Entry 1JW0 (X-ray diffraction, 2.50 A resolution); this record covers chains A and B.

# Chain A
Protein: cephalosporin acylase alpha chain
Source organism: Brevundimonas diminuta
Reference sequence: Q9L5D6 (G7AC_BREDI); residues 1-158 here correspond to UniProt positions 30-187 (UniProt number = residue number + 29)
Amino-acid sequence (158 residues; each row starts with the number of its first residue):
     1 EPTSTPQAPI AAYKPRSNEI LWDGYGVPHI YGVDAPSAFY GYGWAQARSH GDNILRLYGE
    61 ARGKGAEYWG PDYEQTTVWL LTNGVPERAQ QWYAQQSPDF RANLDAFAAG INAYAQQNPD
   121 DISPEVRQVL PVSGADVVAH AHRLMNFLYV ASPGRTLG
Not modelled in the structure: 1-6
Modified residues: Mse145 (selenomethionine; parent Met)
Differences from the reference sequence: modified residue (145)
Reported in the primary citation:
  - specificity-determining residues: Tyr149 (proposed by the authors, not directly observed)

# Chain B
Protein: cephalosporin acylase beta chain
Source organism: Brevundimonas diminuta
Reference sequence: Q9L5D6 (G7AC_BREDI); residues 170-689 here correspond to UniProt positions 199-718 (UniProt number = residue number + 29)
Amino-acid sequence (520 residues; row label = number of the first residue in the row):
   170 SNSWAVAPGK TANGNALLLQ NPHLSWTTDY FTYYEAHLVT PDFEIYGATQ IGLPVIRFAF
   230 NQRMGITNTV NGMVGATNYR LTLQDGGYLY DGQVRPFERR QASYRLRQAD GSTVDKPLEI
   290 RSSVHGPVFE RADGTAVAVR VAGLDRPGML EQYFDMITAH SFDDYEAAMA RMQVPTFNIV
   350 YADREGTINY SFNGVAPKRA EGDIAFWQGN VPGDSSRYLW TETHPLDDLP RVTNPPGGFV
   410 QNSNDPPWTP TWPVTYCPAN HPSYLAPQTP HSLRAQQSVR LMSENDDLTL ERFMALQFSH
   470 RAVMADRTLP DLIPAALIDP DPEVQAAARL LAAWDRDFTS DSRAALLFEE WARLFAGQNF
   530 AGQAAFATPW SLDKPVSTPY GVRDPKAAVD QLRTAIANTK RKYGAIDRPF GDASRMILND
   590 VNVPGAAGYG NLGSFRVFTW SDPDENGIRT PVHGETWVAM IEFSTPVRAY GLMSYGNSRQ
   650 PGTTHYSDQI ERVSRADFRE LLLRREQVEA AVQERTPFNF
Modified residues: Mse233, Mse242, Mse318, Mse325, Mse338, Mse341, Mse451, Mse463, Mse473, Mse585, Mse629, Mse642 (selenomethionine; parent Met)
Differences from the reference sequence: modified residue (233, 242, 318, 325, 338, 341, 451, 463, 473, 585, 629, 642)
Small-molecule neighbours: glutaric acid (GUA): Ser170, Pro191, His192, Leu193, Tyr202, Gln219, Arg226, Phe227, Asn237, Thr238, Val239, Phe346, Asn413
Curated features (UniProtKB/Swiss-Prot):
  - active site: Ser170 (Nucleophile), His192, Glu624
Reported in the primary citation:
  - binding site for glutaric acid: Tyr202, Gln219, Arg226, Val239, Asn413
  - catalytic residues: Ser170, Val239, Asn413
  - specificity-determining residues: Tyr202, Arg226 (proposed by the authors, not directly observed)

# Interface between chain A and chain B
Residue-residue contacts (176):
  Gln7(A) - Arg353(B)  hydrogen bond (backbone-side chain)
  Ala8(A) - Arg353(B)
  Pro9(A) - Arg353(B)
  Ile10(A) - Gln231(B)
  Ile10(A) - Thr634(B)
  Ile10(A) - Pro635(B)  hydrophobic
  Tyr13(A) - Thr209(B)
  Tyr13(A) - Arg674(B)  hydrogen bond
  Lys14(A) - Pro210(B)  hydrogen bond (side chain-backbone)
  Pro15(A) - Val208(B)
  Pro15(A) - Thr209(B)
  Pro15(A) - Pro210(B)
  Asn18(A) - Pro686(B)
  Asn18(A) - Phe687(B)  hydrogen bond (backbone-backbone)
  Glu19(A) - Arg674(B)  salt bridge
  Glu19(A) - Thr685(B)
  Glu19(A) - Phe687(B)
  Ile20(A) - Glu683(B)
  Ile20(A) - Arg684(B)
  Ile20(A) - Thr685(B)  hydrogen bond (backbone-backbone)
  Leu21(A) - Arg674(B)
  Leu21(A) - Val677(B)  hydrophobic
  Leu21(A) - Glu683(B)
  Leu21(A) - Arg684(B)
  Trp22(A) - Tyr203(B)
  Trp22(A) - Val681(B)
  Trp22(A) - Gln682(B)  hydrogen bond (backbone-backbone)
  Trp22(A) - Glu683(B)  hydrogen bond (backbone-backbone)
  Trp22(A) - Thr685(B)  hydrogen bond
  Asp23(A) - Ala680(B)
  Gly24(A) - His654(B)
  Gly24(A) - Ala680(B)
  Gly24(A) - Gln682(B)
  Tyr25(A) - Asn646(B)
  Tyr25(A) - His654(B)
  Tyr25(A) - Asp657(B)
  Tyr25(A) - Gln658(B)
  Tyr25(A) - Arg661(B)  hydrogen bond
  Tyr25(A) - Arg668(B)
  Gly26(A) - Asn646(B)  hydrogen bond (backbone-side chain)
  Gly26(A) - His654(B)
  Val27(A) - Glu204(B)
  Val27(A) - Tyr215(B)
  Val27(A) - Asn646(B)
  Pro28(A) - Tyr203(B)
  Pro28(A) - Glu204(B)
  Pro28(A) - Ala205(B)
  Pro28(A) - His206(B)  hydrogen bond (backbone-backbone)
  Pro28(A) - Asn646(B)
  His29(A) - His206(B)
  His29(A) - Tyr215(B)
  His29(A) - Leu671(B)
  His29(A) - Val677(B)
  Ile30(A) - His206(B)  hydrogen bond (backbone-backbone)
  Ile30(A) - Leu207(B)
  Ile30(A) - Val208(B)  hydrogen bond (backbone-backbone)
  Tyr31(A) - Val208(B)
  Tyr31(A) - Arg674(B)
  Tyr31(A) - Val677(B)
  Tyr31(A) - Phe687(B)
  Gly32(A) - Val208(B)  hydrogen bond (backbone-backbone)
  Gly32(A) - Thr209(B)
  Gly32(A) - Pro210(B)
  Val33(A) - Pro210(B)
  Asp34(A) - Thr209(B)
  Pro36(A) - Phe689(B)  hydrophobic
  Ser37(A) - Phe687(B)
  Ala38(A) - Thr209(B)
  Phe39(A) - Pro223(B)
  Phe39(A) - Phe323(B)  hydrophobic
  Tyr40(A) - Phe687(B)  hydrophobic
  Tyr40(A) - Asn688(B)
  Tyr40(A) - Phe689(B)  hydrophobic
  Gly41(A) - Phe687(B)
  Tyr42(A) - Ala205(B)  hydrophobic
  Tyr42(A) - Leu207(B)  hydrophobic
  Tyr42(A) - Thr218(B)
  Tyr42(A) - Leu222(B)
  Tyr42(A) - Pro223(B)
  Tyr42(A) - Ile225(B)
  Trp44(A) - Thr685(B)
  Ala45(A) - Tyr203(B)  hydrogen bond (backbone-side chain)
  Gln46(A) - Tyr203(B)
  Gln46(A) - Ile220(B)
  Gln46(A) - Gly221(B)  hydrogen bond (side chain-backbone)
  Gln46(A) - Leu222(B)  hydrogen bond (side chain-backbone)
  Arg48(A) - Gln649(B)
  Arg48(A) - Glu683(B)  salt bridge
  Ser49(A) - Tyr203(B)  hydrogen bond
  Ser49(A) - Asn646(B)
  Ser49(A) - Ser647(B)  hydrogen bond (backbone-side chain)
  Ser49(A) - Arg648(B)  hydrogen bond (backbone-backbone)
  Ser49(A) - Gln649(B)
  His50(A) - Thr201(B)
  His50(A) - Tyr203(B)
  His50(A) - Ile220(B)
  His50(A) - Asn646(B)  hydrogen bond (side chain-backbone)
  His50(A) - Ser647(B)
  His50(A) - Arg648(B)
  His50(A) - Gln649(B)
  Gly51(A) - Gln649(B)
  Asp52(A) - Gln649(B)  hydrogen bond (backbone-side chain)
  Asp52(A) - Pro650(B)
  Asn53(A) - Ile220(B)
  Ile54(A) - Gly221(B)
  Leu57(A) - Asp198(B)
  Leu57(A) - Tyr199(B)  hydrophobic
  Tyr58(A) - Gly221(B)  hydrogen bond (side chain-backbone)
  Ala66(A) - Arg274(B)
  Ala66(A) - Leu275(B)
  Ala66(A) - Arg276(B)  hydrogen bond (backbone-backbone)
  Glu67(A) - Arg274(B)  hydrogen bond (backbone-backbone)
  Glu67(A) - Arg276(B)
  Glu67(A) - Thr282(B)
  Tyr68(A) - Arg276(B)
  Gly70(A) - Leu275(B)
  Gly70(A) - Arg276(B)
  Pro71(A) - Leu275(B)
  Pro71(A) - Arg276(B)
  Glu74(A) - Tyr273(B)  hydrogen bond
  Glu74(A) - Leu275(B)
  Glu74(A) - Lys285(B)  salt bridge
  Val78(A) - Tyr273(B)
  Trp79(A) - Phe298(B)  hydrophobic
  Leu81(A) - Tyr273(B)  hydrophobic
  Leu81(A) - Leu287(B)  hydrophobic
  Leu81(A) - Ile289(B)
  Thr82(A) - Ile289(B)
  Thr82(A) - Pro296(B)
  Thr82(A) - Phe298(B)
  Asn83(A) - Pro296(B)
  Asn83(A) - Phe298(B)
  Asn83(A) - Val308(B)
  Arg88(A) - Leu313(B)
  Trp92(A) - Leu313(B)  hydrogen bond (side chain-backbone)
  Trp92(A) - Arg315(B)
  Trp92(A) - Pro316(B)  hydrophobic
  Gln95(A) - Pro316(B)
  Gln96(A) - Pro316(B)  hydrogen bond (side chain-backbone)
  Ser97(A) - Glu320(B)  hydrogen bond
  Phe100(A) - Leu319(B)  hydrophobic
  Phe100(A) - Glu320(B)
  Phe100(A) - Phe323(B)  hydrophobic
  Leu104(A) - Pro223(B)  hydrophobic
  Leu104(A) - Leu319(B)  hydrophobic
  Ala106(A) - Phe689(B)  hydrophobic
  Phe107(A) - Gly221(B)
  Phe107(A) - Pro223(B)  hydrophobic
  Ala109(A) - Phe689(B)  hydrophobic
  Asp121(A) - Gln649(B)  hydrogen bond (backbone-side chain)
  Val137(A) - Pro223(B)
  His140(A) - Ile220(B)
  Ala141(A) - Leu222(B)  hydrophobic
  Ala141(A) - Mse318(B)  hydrophobic
  Mse145(A) - Mse318(B)  hydrophobic
  Mse145(A) - Pro344(B)  hydrophobic
  Mse145(A) - Phe346(B)
  Asn146(A) - Pro344(B)
  Phe147(A) - Leu313(B)  hydrophobic
  Leu148(A) - Tyr199(B)  hydrophobic
  Tyr149(A) - Leu193(B)
  Tyr149(A) - Phe200(B)
  Tyr149(A) - Gln219(B)  hydrogen bond
  Tyr149(A) - Phe346(B)  hydrophobic
  Val150(A) - Gly244(B)
  Ala151(A) - Ala245(B)  hydrophobic
  Ala151(A) - Val310(B)  hydrophobic
  Arg155(A) - Asn247(B)  hydrogen bond (backbone-side chain)
  Arg155(A) - Arg300(B)  hydrogen bond (backbone-side chain)
  Thr156(A) - Asn247(B)  hydrogen bond
  Thr156(A) - Phe298(B)
  Thr156(A) - Arg300(B)  hydrogen bond (backbone-side chain)
  Thr156(A) - Val308(B)
  Leu157(A) - Phe298(B)  hydrophobic
  Leu157(A) - Arg300(B)  hydrogen bond (backbone-side chain)
  Gly158(A) - Arg300(B)
Other interface residues (no listed pair), chain A (86 interface residues in all): Ala35, Ala47, Trp69, Thr77, His142, Arg143, Leu144
Other interface residues (no listed pair), chain B (85 interface residues in all): Tyr202, Phe212, Val224, Val239, Mse242, Val297, Val306, Ala311, Gly312, Thr345, Arg673, Glu678

# In short
86 residues of chain A and 85 residues of chain B are in contact, with 36 hydrogen bonds and 3 salt bridges.
Polar contacts include Glu19(A)-Arg674(B), Arg48(A)-Glu683(B) and Glu74(A)-Lys285(B). Chain B binds glutaric
acid. From the paper: catalytic residues Ser170(B), Val239(B) and Asn413(B); a binding site for glutaric acid
at Tyr202(B), Gln219(B) and Arg226(B) among others.
Chain A is cephalosporin acylase alpha chain and chain B is cephalosporin acylase beta chain, both from
Brevundimonas diminuta; the structure, Structure of cephalosporin acylase in complex with glutarate, was
determined by X-ray diffraction (same publication as 1JVZ).
